Entry 3LA2 (X-ray diffraction, 2.60 A resolution); this record covers chains A and B.

== Chain A (and B) ==
Molecule: Global nitrogen regulator
Notes: chain B of this document is another copy of the same molecule, construct and numbering; everything in this record applies to it too
Reference sequence: P0A4U6 (NTCA_ANASP); residue numbers follow UniProt; this construct covers 1-223
Chain sequence (243 residues; each row starts with the number of its first residue; numbers below 1 keep their minus sign (Met-19 is residue -19)):
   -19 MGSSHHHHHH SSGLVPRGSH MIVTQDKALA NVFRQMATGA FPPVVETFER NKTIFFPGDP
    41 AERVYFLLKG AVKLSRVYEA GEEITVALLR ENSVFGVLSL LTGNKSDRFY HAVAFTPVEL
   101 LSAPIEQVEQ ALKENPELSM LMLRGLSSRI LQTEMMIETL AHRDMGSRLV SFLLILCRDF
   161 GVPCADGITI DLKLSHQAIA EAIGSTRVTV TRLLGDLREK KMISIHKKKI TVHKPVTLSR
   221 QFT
Disordered / not traced: -19 to 24, 221-223
Sequence notes: expression tag (-19 to 0)
Ligand contacts:
  - 2-oxoglutaric acid (AKG), molecule 1: Phe35, Leu54, Phe75, Gly76, Val77, Leu78, Arg88, Tyr90, Arg129
  - 2-oxoglutaric acid (AKG), molecule 2: Ile130, Leu131, Glu134
Swiss-Prot annotation at these positions:
  - DNA-binding region: His176 to Gly195 (H-T-H motif)
What the authors report for this chain:
  - self-association interface (contacts with another copy of this molecule); pairs are residue here / residue on that copy: Glu138-Tyr90 (hydrogen bond), Pro116
  - binding site for 2-oxoglutaric acid: Gly76, Val77, Leu78, Arg88, Phe89, Tyr90, Arg129, Glu134
  - conformationally variable residues (loop rearrangement, side-chain flip): Phe75, Gly76, Val77, Thr82 to Asp87, Arg88, Phe89, Tyr90, Glu138, Arg143

== How chain A and chain B interact ==
Residue-residue contacts - 70 pairs, chain A then chain B:
  Leu54(A) with Glu134(B)
  Arg56(A) with Glu138(B), salt bridge
  Ile64(A) with Ala141(B), hydrophobic
  Val66(A) with Glu134(B); Glu138(B)
  Val77(A) with Ser127(B)
  Leu80(A) with Met120(B); Arg124(B), hydrogen bond (backbone-side chain); Ser127(B)
  Leu81(A) with Arg124(B), hydrogen bond (backbone-side chain); Leu131(B), hydrophobic
  Phe89(A) with Leu131(B), hydrophobic
  Tyr90(A) with Glu134(B); Met135(B); Glu138(B), hydrogen bond
  Glu109(A) with Met120(B); Arg124(B), salt bridge
  Ser119(A) with Ser119(B), hydrogen bond
  Met120(A) with Leu80(B); Glu109(B)
  Met122(A) with Leu123(B), hydrophobic
  Leu123(A) with Met122(B), hydrophobic; Leu123(B), hydrophobic; Leu126(B)
  Arg124(A) with Leu80(B), hydrogen bond (side chain-backbone); Leu81(B), hydrogen bond (side chain-backbone); Glu109(B), salt bridge
  Leu126(A) with Leu123(B), hydrophobic; Leu126(B), hydrophobic; Ser127(B); Ile130(B)
  Ser127(A) with Val77(B), hydrogen bond (side chain-backbone); Leu80(B); Leu126(B)
  Arg129(A) with Ile130(B); Glu134(B), salt bridge
  Ile130(A) with Leu126(B); Arg129(B); Ile130(B), hydrophobic
  Leu131(A) with Leu78(B), hydrophobic; Leu81(B), hydrophobic
  Thr133(A) with Thr133(B); Glu134(B); Ile137(B)
  Glu134(A) with Leu54(B); Val66(B); Tyr90(B); Arg129(B), salt bridge
  Met135(A) with Tyr90(B)
  Met136(A) with Ile137(B), hydrophobic
  Ile137(A) with Thr65(B); Val66(B), hydrophobic; Thr133(B); Met136(B), hydrophobic; Ile137(B); Leu140(B)
  Glu138(A) with Arg56(B), salt bridge; Tyr58(B); Val66(B); Tyr90(B), hydrogen bond
  Leu140(A) with Ile137(B), hydrophobic; Leu140(B), hydrophobic
  Ala141(A) with Ile64(B), hydrophobic; Gly184(B)
  Arg143(A) with Gly184(B); Ser185(B); Thr186(B)
  Gly184(A) with Ala141(B); Arg143(B)
  Thr186(A) with Arg143(B)
Interface residues without a listed pair, chain A (39 interface residues in all): Tyr58, Thr65, Ala67, Leu78, Leu112, Lys113, Arg148, Ser185
Interface residues without a listed pair, chain B (41 interface residues in all): Glu62, Ala67, Phe89, Leu112, Pro116, Ser128, Arg148
The authors on this interface:
  - specific contacts: Glu138(B)-Tyr90(A) (hydrogen bond)

== In short ==
Chain A and chain B form an interface of 39 and 41 residues respectively; the contacts include 8 hydrogen
bonds and 6 salt bridges. Polar pairs include Arg56(A)-Glu138(B), Glu109(A)-Arg124(B) and Arg129(A)-Glu134(B).
The paper describes a hydrogen bond between Glu138(B) and Tyr90(A). The paper reports a binding site for
2-oxoglutaric acid at Gly76(A), Val77(A) and Leu78(A) among others; conformational variability at Phe75(A),
Gly76(A) and Val77(A) among others.
Both chains are Global nitrogen regulator. Entry 3LA2 (Crystal structure of NtcA in complex with
2-oxoglutarate) was determined by X-ray diffraction together with 3LA7 and 3LA3 from the same study.
